Entry 6X1C (X-ray diffraction, 2.90 A resolution); this record covers chains B and C of the 6 polymer chains in the assembly.

== Chain B ==
Name: Tubulin beta-2B chain
From: Sus scrofa
UniProt: A0A287AGU7 (A0A287AGU7_PIG); residue numbers follow UniProt; this construct covers 1-445
Amino-acid sequence (445 residues; numbered 1 to 445; the number before each row is that of its first residue):
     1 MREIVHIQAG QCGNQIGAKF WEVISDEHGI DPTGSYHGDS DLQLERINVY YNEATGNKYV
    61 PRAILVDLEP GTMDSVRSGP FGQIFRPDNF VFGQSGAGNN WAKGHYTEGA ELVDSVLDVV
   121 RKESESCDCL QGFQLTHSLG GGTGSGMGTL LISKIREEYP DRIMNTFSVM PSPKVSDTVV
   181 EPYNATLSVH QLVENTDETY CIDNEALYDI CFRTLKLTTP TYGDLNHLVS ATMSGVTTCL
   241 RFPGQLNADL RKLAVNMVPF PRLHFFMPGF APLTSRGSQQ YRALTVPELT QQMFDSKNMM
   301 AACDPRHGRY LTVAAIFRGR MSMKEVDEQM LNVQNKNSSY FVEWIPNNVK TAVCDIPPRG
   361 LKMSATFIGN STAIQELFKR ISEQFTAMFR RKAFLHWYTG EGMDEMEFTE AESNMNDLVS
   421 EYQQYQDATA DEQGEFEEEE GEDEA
Disordered / not traced: 1, 429-445
Ion coordination: Mg2+: Gln11 (together with GDP)
Small-molecule neighbours:
  - GDP (guanosine-5'-diphosphate): Gly10, Gln11, Cys12, Gln15, Ile16, Asn99, Ser138, Gly140, Gly141, Gly142, Thr143, Gly144, Ser145, Val169, Pro171, Val175, Asp177, Glu181, Asn204, Leu207, Tyr222, Leu225, Asn226
  - Y5J (4-(2-chlorofuro[3,2-d]pyrimidin-4-yl)-7-methoxy-3,4-dihydroquinoxalin-2(1H)-one): Val236, Cys239, Leu240, Leu246, Ala248, Lys252, Leu253, Asn256, Met257, Thr312, Val313, Ala314, Ala315, Ile316, Asn348, Lys350, Ala352

== Chain C ==
Name: Tubulin alpha-1B chain
From: Sus scrofa
UniProt: Q2XVP4 (TBA1B_PIG); residues 1-450 here = UniProt positions 1-450
Amino-acid sequence (450 residues; row label = number of the first residue in the row):
     1 MRECISIHVG QAGVQIGNAC WELYCLEHGI QPDGQMPSDK TIGGGDDSFN TFFSETGAGK
    61 HVPRAVFVDL EPTVIDEVRT GTYRQLFHPE QLITGKEDAA NNYARGHYTI GKEIIDLVLD
   121 RIRKLADQCT GLQGFLVFHS FGGGTGSGFT SLLMERLSVD YGKKSKLEFS IYPAPQVSTA
   181 VVEPYNSILT THTTLEHSDC AFMVDNEAIY DICRRNLDIE RPTYTNLNRL ISQIVSSITA
   241 SLRFDGALNV DLTEFQTNLV PYPRIHFPLA TYAPVISAEK AYHEQLSVAE ITNACFEPAN
   301 QMVKCDPRHG KYMACCLLYR GDVVPKDVNA AIATIKTKRS IQFVDWCPTG FKVGINYQPP
   361 TVVPGGDLAK VQRAVCMLSN TTAIAEAWAR LDHKFDLMYA KRAFVHWYVG EGMEEGEFSE
   421 AREDMAALEK DYEEVGVDSV EGEGEEEGEE
Disordered / not traced: 441-450
Ion coordination: Ca2+: Asp39, Thr41, Gly44, Glu55
Small-molecule neighbours:
  - GTP (guanosine-5'-triphosphate): Gly10, Gln11, Ala12, Gln15, Ile16, Asp69, Asp98, Ala99, Ala100, Asn101, Ser140, Gly142, Gly143, Gly144, Thr145, Gly146, Ile171, Pro173, Val177, Ser178, Thr179, Glu183, Asn206, Tyr224, Leu227, Asn228, Ile231
  - Y5J (4-(2-chlorofuro[3,2-d]pyrimidin-4-yl)-7-methoxy-3,4-dihydroquinoxalin-2(1H)-one): Asn101, Thr179, Ala180, Val181
Curated features (UniProtKB/Swiss-Prot):
  - motif: Met1 to Cys4 (MREC motif)
  - active site: Glu254
  - binding site (GTP): Gly10, Gln11, Ala12, Gln15, Glu71, Ala99, Ser140, Gly143, Gly144, Thr145, Gly146, Thr179, Glu183, Asn206, Tyr224, Asn228, Leu252
  - binding site (Mg(2+)): Glu71
  - modified residue: Lys40 (N6,N6,N6-trimethyllysine), Ser48 (Phosphoserine), Ser232 (Phosphoserine), Tyr282 (3'-nitrotyrosine), Arg339 (Omega-N-methylarginine), Ser439 (Phosphoserine), Glu443 (5-glutamyl polyglutamate), Glu445 (5-glutamyl polyglutamate)
  - cross-link (Glycyl lysine isopeptide (Lys-Gly)): Lys326 (interchain with G-Cter in ubiquitin), Lys370 (interchain with G-Cter in ubiquitin)

== Interface between chain B and chain C ==
Residue-residue contacts (35; chain B residue first):
  Gln94(B) with Met1(C)
  Ser95(B) with Arg2(C), hydrogen bond (backbone-side chain)
  Asn99(B) with Glu254(C)
  Asp177(B) with Lys352(C), hydrogen bond (backbone-side chain)
  Thr178(B) with Glu254(C); Asn258(C)
  Val179(B) with Asn258(C), hydrogen bond (backbone-side chain)
  Val180(B) with Thr257(C)
  Thr219(B) with Lys326(C); Asn329(C)
  Ala387(B) with Trp346(C)
  Met388(B) with Trp346(C)
  Arg390(B) with Asp345(C), salt bridge; Ser439(C), hydrogen bond
  Arg391(B) with Tyr262(C), hydrogen bond (backbone-side chain); Asp345(C), salt bridge; Trp346(C); Glu434(C), hydrogen bond (side chain-backbone); Val435(C); Val437(C), hydrogen bond (side chain-backbone); Asp438(C); Ser439(C), hydrogen bond
  Lys392(B) with Tyr262(C)
  Ala393(B) with Tyr262(C); Trp346(C), hydrophobic
  Phe394(B) with Thr257(C); Asn258(C); Val260(C); Pro261(C), hydrogen bond (backbone-backbone)
  His396(B) with Val260(C), hydrogen bond (side chain-backbone); Pro261(C); Pro263(C)
  Trp397(B) with Gln256(C); Thr257(C), hydrogen bond (side chain-backbone); Val260(C)
Also at the interface, not in a pair above, chain B (18 interface residues in all): Gly98
Also at the interface, not in a pair above, chain C (21 interface residues in all): Pro348

== Summary ==
The interface between chain B and chain C involves 18 residues on one side and 21 on the other; the contacts
include 11 hydrogen bonds and 2 salt bridges. Among the polar pairs are Arg390(B)-Asp345(C),
Arg391(B)-Asp345(C) and Ser95(B)-Arg2(C). Chain B binds GDP and compound Y5J.
Chain B is Tubulin beta-2B chain and chain C is Tubulin alpha-1B chain, both from Sus scrofa; the structure,
Tubulin-RB3_SLD-TTL in complex with compound 5j, was determined by X-ray diffraction together with 6X1E, 6X1F,
7LZ7 and 7LZ8 from the same study.
